PDB entry 6IGM | electron microscopy, 4.00 A resolution | chains B and H of the 9 polymer chains in the assembly

Chain B:
Molecule: RuvB-like 2
From: Homo sapiens
Notes: EC 3.6.4.12
UniProt: Q9Y230 (RUVB2_HUMAN); numbering as in UniProt (aligned over 1-463)
Sequence (463 residues; each row starts with the number of its first residue):
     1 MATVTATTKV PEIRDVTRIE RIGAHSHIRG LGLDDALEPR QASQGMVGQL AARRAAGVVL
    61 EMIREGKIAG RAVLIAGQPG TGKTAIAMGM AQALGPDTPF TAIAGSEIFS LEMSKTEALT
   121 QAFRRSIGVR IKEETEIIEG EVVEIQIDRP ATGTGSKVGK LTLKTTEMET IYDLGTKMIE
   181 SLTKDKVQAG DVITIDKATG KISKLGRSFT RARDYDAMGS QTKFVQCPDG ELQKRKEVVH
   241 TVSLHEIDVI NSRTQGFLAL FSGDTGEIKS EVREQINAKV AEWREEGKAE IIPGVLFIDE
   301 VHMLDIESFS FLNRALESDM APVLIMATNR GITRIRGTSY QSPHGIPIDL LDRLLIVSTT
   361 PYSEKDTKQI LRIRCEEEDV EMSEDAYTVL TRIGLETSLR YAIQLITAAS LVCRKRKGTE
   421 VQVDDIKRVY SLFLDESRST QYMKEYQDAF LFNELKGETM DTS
Not modelled in the structure: 1-15, 151-156, 184-190, 203-225, 450-463
Curated features (UniProtKB/Swiss-Prot):
  - binding site (ATP): Gly-77 to Thr-84
  - modified residue: Ala-2 (N-acetylalanine), Ser-437 (Phosphoserine)
  - cross-link (Glycyl lysine isopeptide (Lys-Gly)): Lys-9 (interchain with G-Cter in SUMO2), Lys-444 (interchain with G-Cter in SUMO2), Lys-456 (interchain with G-Cter in SUMO2)
  - mutagenesis: Lys-83 (K83M: No effect on interaction with NOPCHAP1), Asp-299 (D299N: Abolishes ATPase activity), Glu-300 (E300Q: Reduces ATPase activity. Decreases interaction with NOPCHAP1. No effect on formation of RUVBL1-RUVBL2 heteromeric complex)

Chain H:
Molecule: Helicase SRCAP
From: Homo sapiens
Notes: EC 3.6.4.-
UniProt: Q6ZRS2 (SRCAP_HUMAN); residue numbers follow UniProt; this construct covers 1-3230
Sequence (3230 residues; numbered 1 to 3230; the number before each row is that of its first residue):
     1 MQSSPSPAHP QLPVLQTQMV SDGMTGSNPV SPASSSSPAS SGAGGISPQH IAQDSSLDGP
    61 PGPPDGATVP LEGFSLSQAA DLANKGPKWE KSHAEIAEQA KHEAEIETRI AELRKEGFWS
   121 LKRLPKVPEP PRPKGHWDYL CEEMQWLSAD FAQERRWKRG VARKVVRMVI RHHEEQRQKE
   181 ERARREEQAK LRRIASTMAK DVRQFWSNVE KVVQFKQQSR LEEKRKKALD LHLDFIVGQT
   241 EKYSDLLSQS LNQPLTSSKA GSSPCLGSSS AASSPPPPAS RLDDEDGDFQ PQEDEEEDDE
   301 ETIEVEEQQE GNDAEAQRRE IELLRREGEL PLEELLRSLP PQLLEGPSSP SQTPSSHDSD
   361 TRDGPEEGAE EEPPQVLEIK PPPSAVTQRN KQPWHPDEDD EEFTANEEEA EDEEDTIAAE
   421 EQLEGEVDHA MELSELAREG ELSMEELLQQ YAGAYAPGSG SSEDEDEDEV DANSSDCEPE
   481 GPVEAEEPPQ EDSSSQSDSV EDRSEDEEDE HSEEEETSGS SASEESESEE SEDAQSQSQA
   541 DEEEEDDDFG VEYLLARDEE QSEADAGSGP PTPGPTTLGP KKEITDIAAA AESLQPKGYT
   601 LATTQVKTPI PLLLRGQLRE YQHIGLDWLV TMYEKKLNGI LADEMGLGKT IQTISLLAHL
   661 ACEKGNWGPH LIIVPTSVML NWEMELKRWC PSFKILTYYG AQKERKLKRQ GWTKPNAFHV
   721 CITSYKLVLQ DHQAFRRKNW RYLILDEAQN IKNFKSQRWQ SLLNFNSQRR LLLTGTPLQN
   781 SLMELWSLMH FLMPHVFQSH REFKEWFSNP LTGMIEGSQE YNEGLVKRLH KVLRPFLLRR
   841 VKVDVEKQMP KKYEHVIRCR LSKRQRCLYD DFMAQTTTKE TLATGHFMSV INILMQLRKV
   901 CNHPNLFDPR PVTSPFITPG ICFSTASLVL RATDVHPLQR IDMGRFDLIG LEGRVSRYEA
   961 DTFLPRHRLS RRVLLEVATA PDPPPRPKPV KMKVNRMLQP VPKQEGRTVV VVNNPRAPLG
  1021 PVPVRPPPGP ELSAQPTPGP VPQVLPASLM VSASPAGPPL IPASRPPGPV LLPPLQPNSG
  1081 SLPQVLPSPL GVLSGTSRPP TPTLSLKPTP PAPVRLSPAP PPGSSSLLKP LTVPPGYTFP
  1141 PAAATTTSTT TATATTTAVP APTPAPQRLI LSPDMQARLP SGEVVSIGQL ASLAQRPVAN
  1201 AGGSKPLTFQ IQGNKLTLTG AQVRQLAVGQ PRPLQRNVVH LVSAGGQHHL ISQPAHVALI
  1261 QAVAPTPGPT PVSVLPSSTP STTPAPTGLS LPLAANQVPP TMVNNTGVVK IVVRQAPRDG
  1321 LTPVPPLAPA PRPPSSGLPA VLNPRPTLTP GRLPTPTLGT ARAPMPTPTL VRPLLKLVHS
  1381 PSPEVSASAP GAAPLTISSP LHVPSSLPGP ASSPMPIPNS SPLASPVSST VSVPLSSSLP
  1441 ISVPTTLPAP ASAPLTIPIS APLTVSASGP ALLTSVTPPL APVVPAAPGP PSLAPSGASP
  1501 SASALTLGLA TAPSLSSSQT PGHPLLLAPT SSHVPGLNST VAPACSPVLV PASALASPFP
  1561 SAPNPAPAQA SLLAPASSAS QALATPLAPM AAPQTAILAP SPAPPLAPLP VLAPSPGAAP
  1621 VLASSQTPVP VMAPSSTPGT SLASASPVPA PTPVLAPSST QTMLPAPVPS PLPSPASTQT
  1681 LALAPALAPT LGGSSPSQTL SLGTGNPQGP FPTQTLSLTP ASSLVPTPAQ TLSLAPGPPL
  1741 GPTQTLSLAP APPLAPASPV GPAPAHTLTL APASSSASLL APASVQTLTL SPAPVPTLGP
  1801 AAAQTLALAP ASTQSPASQA SSLVVSASGA APLPVTMVSR LPVSKDEPDT LTLRSGPPSP
  1861 PSTATSFGGP RPRRQPPPPP RSPFYLDSLE EKRKRQRSER LERIFQLSEA HGALAPVYGT
  1921 EVLDFCTLPQ PVASPIGPRS PGPSHPTFWT YTEAAHRAVL FPQQRLDQLS EIIERFIFVM
  1981 PPVEAPPPSL HACHPPPWLA PRQAAFQEQL ASELWPRARP LHRIVCNMRT QFPDLRLIQY
  2041 DCGKLQTLAV LLRQLKAEGH RVLIFTQMTR MLDVLEQFLT YHGHLYLRLD GSTRVEQRQA
  2101 LMERFNADKR IFCFILSTRS GGVGVNLTGA DTVVFYDSDW NPTMDAQAQD RCHRIGQTRD
  2161 VHIYRLISER TVEENILKKA NQKRMLGDMA IEGGNFTTAY FKQQTIRELF DMPLEEPSSS
  2221 SVPSAPEEEE ETVASKQTHI LEQALCRAED EEDIRAATQA KAEQVAELAE FNENDGFPAG
  2281 EGEEAGRPGA EDEEMSRAEQ EIAALVEQLT PIERYAMKFL EASLEEVSRE ELKQAEEQVE
  2341 AARKDLDQAK EEVFRLPQEE EEGPGAGDES SCGTGGGTHR RSKKAKAPER PGTRVSERLR
  2401 GARAETQGAN HTPVISAHQT RSTTTPPRCS PARERVPRPA PRPRPTPASA PAAIPALVPV
  2461 PVSAPVPISA PNPITILPVH ILPSPPPPSQ IPPCSSPACT PPPACTPPPA HTPPPAQTCL
  2521 VTPSSPLLLG PPSVPISASV TNLPLGLRPE AELCAQALAS PESLELASVA SSETSSLSLV
  2581 PPKDLLPVAV EILPVSEKNL SLTPSAPSLT LEAGSIPNGQ EQEAPDSAEG TTLTVLPEGE
  2641 ELPLCVSESN GLELPPSAAS DEPLQEPLEA DRTSEELTEA KTPTSSPEKP QELVTAEVAA
  2701 PSTSSSATSS PEGPSPARPP RRRTSADVEI RGQGTGRPGQ PPGPKVLRKL PGRLVTVVEE
  2761 KELVRRRRQQ RGAASTLVPG VSETSASPGS PSVRSMSGPE SSPPIGGPCE AAPSSSLPTP
  2821 PQQPFIARRH IELGVTGGGS PENGDGALLA ITPPAVKRRR GRPPKKNRSP ADAGRGVDEA
  2881 PSSTLKGKTN GADPVPGPET LIVADPVLEP QLIPGPQPLG PQPVHRPNPL LSPVEKRRRG
  2941 RPPKARDLPI PGTISSAGDG NSESRTQPPP HPSPLTPLPP LLVCPTATVA NTVTTVTIST
  3001 SPPKRKRGRP PKNPPSPRPS QLPVLDRDST SVLESCGLGR RRQPQGQGES EGSSSDEDGS
  3061 RPLTRLARLR LEAEGMRGRK SGGSMVVAVI QDDLDLADSG PGGLELTPPV VSLTPKLRST
  3121 RLRPGSLVPP LETEKLPRKR AGAPVGGSPG LAKRGRLQPP SPLGPEGSVE ESEAEASGEE
  3181 EEGDGTPRRR PGPRRLVGTT NQGDQRILRS SAPPSLAGPA VSHRGRKAKT
Not modelled in the structure: 1-850, 875-892, 975-1899, 1941-1958, 2154-2159, 2191-3230
Curated features (UniProtKB/Swiss-Prot):
  - DNA-binding region: Lys-2857 to Ser-2869 (A.T hook 1), Lys-2936 to Leu-2948 (A.T hook 2), Lys-3004 to Ser-3016 (A.T hook 3)
  - binding site (ATP): Asp-643 to Thr-650
  - modified residue: Ser-1172 (Phosphoserine)
  - natural variant: Gln-392 to Thr-3230 (deletion: In DEHMBA), Arg-840 to Thr-3230 (deletion: In DEHMBA), Ser-1278 to Thr-3230 (deletion: In DEHMBA), Leu-1642 to Thr-3230 (deletion: In DEHMBA), Arg-2070 to Thr-3230 (deletion: In DEHMBA), Arg-2435 to Thr-3230 (deletion: In FLHS), Arg-2444 to Thr-3230 (deletion: In FLHS)

How chain B and chain H interact:
Contacting residue pairs - 34 pairs, chain B then chain H:
  Ile-131(B) with Ser-927(H); Val-929(H), hydrophobic
  Glu-133(B) with Ser-927(H); Leu-928(H), hydrogen bond (side chain-backbone); Leu-1999(H)
  Thr-135(B) with Leu-1999(H)
  Lys-197(B) with Leu-1999(H), hydrogen bond (side chain-backbone); Ala-2000(H)
  Ala-198(B) with Trp-1998(H)
  Thr-199(B) with Trp-1998(H), hydrogen bond; Phe-2006(H)
  His-240(B) with Thr-925(H); Ala-926(H)
  Val-242(B) with Ser-927(H); Leu-930(H), hydrophobic
  Glu-246(B) with Leu-930(H); Thr-933(H), hydrogen bond; Asp-934(H)
  Ile-250(B) with Leu-930(H); Arg-931(H); Thr-933(H); Asp-934(H)
  Gln-255(B) with Arg-931(H); Pro-1996(H)
  Gly-256(B) with His-1994(H)
  Phe-257(B) with Cys-1993(H), hydrophobic; His-1994(H)
  Leu-260(B) with His-1994(H)
  Glu-271(B) with Asp-934(H)
  Lys-279(B) with Thr-933(H), hydrogen bond (side chain-backbone); Asp-934(H), salt bridge
  Trp-283(B) with Val-929(H); Ala-932(H); Thr-933(H)
Also at the interface, not in a pair above, chain B (20 interface residues in all): His-245, Val-249, Arg-253
Also at the interface, not in a pair above, chain H (19 interface residues in all): Val-935, Gln-2009

In short:
20 residues of chain B face 19 of chain H across their interface, with 5 hydrogen bonds and 1 salt bridge.
Polar contacts include Lys-279(B)/Asp-934(H), Glu-133(B)/Leu-928(H) and Lys-197(B)/Leu-1999(H).
Here chain B is RuvB-like 2 and chain H is Helicase SRCAP, both from Homo sapiens. Entry 6IGM (Cryo-EM
Structure of Human SRCAP Complex) was determined by electron microscopy.
